PDB entry 8ES9 | electron microscopy, 3.25 A resolution | chains F and G of the 11 polymer chains in the assembly

Chain F:
Name: T-cell surface glycoprotein CD3 epsilon chain
Organism: Homo sapiens
Reference sequence: P07766 (CD3E_HUMAN); residue numbers follow UniProt; this construct covers 2-207
Sequence (211 residues; row label = number of the first residue in the row; numbering starts at 0):
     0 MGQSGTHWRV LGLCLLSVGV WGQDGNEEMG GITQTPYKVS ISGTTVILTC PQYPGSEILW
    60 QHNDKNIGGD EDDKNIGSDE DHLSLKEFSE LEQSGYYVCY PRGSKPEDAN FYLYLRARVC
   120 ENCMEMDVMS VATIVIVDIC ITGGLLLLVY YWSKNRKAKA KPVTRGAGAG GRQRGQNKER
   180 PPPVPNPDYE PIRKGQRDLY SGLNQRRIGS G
Unresolved in the structure: 0-32, 157-210
Construct notes: expression tag (0-1, 208-210)
Cystine bridges: Cys49-Cys98, Cys119-Cys122

Chain G:
Name: T-cell surface glycoprotein CD3 gamma chain
Organism: Homo sapiens
Reference sequence: P09693 (CD3G_HUMAN); residues 1-182 here = UniProt positions 1-182
Sequence (185 residues; numbered 1 to 185; the number before each row is that of its first residue):
     1 MEQGKGLAVL ILAIILLQGT LAQSIKGNHL VKVYDYQEDG SVLLTCDAEA KNITWFKDGK
    61 MIGFLTEDKK KWNLGSNAKD PRGMYQCKGS QNKSKPLQVY YRMCQNCIEL NAATISGFLF
   121 AEIVSIFVLA VGVYFIAGQD GVRQSRASDK QTLLPNDQLY QPLKDREDDQ YSHLQGNQLR
   181 RNGSG
Unresolved in the structure: 1-22, 139-185
Construct notes: expression tag (183-185)
Cystine bridges: Cys46-Cys87, Cys104-Cys107
Glycans and other covalent adducts: N-acetylglucosamine (NAG) linked to Asn52, Asn92
Curated features (UniProtKB/Swiss-Prot):
  - motif: Leu153, Leu154 (Di-leucine motif)
  - modified residue (Phosphoserine): Ser145, Ser148
  - glycosylation (N-linked (GlcNAc...) asparagine): Asn52, Asn92
  - mutagenesis: Leu153 (L153A: Abolishes lysosomal targeting; L153I: Diminished but persistent lysosomal targeting), Leu154 (L154A: Abolishes lysosomal targeting; L154A: Diminished but persistent lysosomal targeting; L154I: No effect), Tyr160 (Y160A: Abolishes lysosomal targeting), Leu163 (L163A: Abolishes lysosomal targeting)

How chain F and chain G interact:
Residue-residue contacts (59):
  Pro35(F) - Met84(G)  hydrophobic
  Pro35(F) - Gln98(G)
  Tyr36(F) - Gln98(G)  hydrogen bond (backbone-side chain)
  Val38(F) - Tyr100(G)
  Ile40(F) - Arg102(G)
  Asp63(F) - Gln23(G)
  Tyr95(F) - Lys32(G)
  Tyr95(F) - Val33(G)  hydrogen bond (side chain-backbone)
  Glu106(F) - Ser24(G)
  Glu106(F) - Lys26(G)  salt bridge
  Glu106(F) - His29(G)
  Glu106(F) - Lys95(G)
  Ala108(F) - His29(G)  hydrogen bond (backbone-side chain)
  Asn109(F) - Pro96(G)
  Phe110(F) - Met84(G)  hydrophobic
  Phe110(F) - Pro96(G)  hydrophobic
  Tyr111(F) - Gln23(G)  hydrogen bond (side chain-backbone)
  Tyr111(F) - His29(G)  hydrogen bond
  Tyr111(F) - Lys32(G)
  Tyr111(F) - Leu97(G)  hydrophobic
  Tyr111(F) - Gln98(G)  hydrogen bond (backbone-backbone)
  Leu112(F) - Gln98(G)
  Leu112(F) - Tyr100(G)  hydrophobic
  Tyr113(F) - Val33(G)  hydrophobic
  Tyr113(F) - Asp35(G)  hydrogen bond
  Tyr113(F) - Gln98(G)  hydrogen bond (backbone-backbone)
  Tyr113(F) - Tyr100(G)  hydrogen bond (backbone-backbone)
  Tyr113(F) - Tyr101(G)
  Leu114(F) - Tyr100(G)  hydrophobic
  Arg115(F) - Asp35(G)  salt bridge
  Arg115(F) - Tyr36(G)
  Arg115(F) - Asn77(G)
  Arg115(F) - Tyr100(G)
  Arg115(F) - Tyr101(G)
  Arg115(F) - Arg102(G)  hydrogen bond (backbone-backbone)
  Arg115(F) - Met103(G)
  Ala116(F) - Arg102(G)
  Arg117(F) - Arg102(G)  hydrogen bond (backbone-side chain)
  Arg117(F) - Met103(G)
  Arg117(F) - Cys104(G)
  Asn121(F) - Ile108(G)
  Asn121(F) - Glu109(G)
  Asn121(F) - Leu110(G)  hydrogen bond (backbone-backbone)
  Cys122(F) - Ile108(G)
  Cys122(F) - Glu109(G)
  Cys122(F) - Leu110(G)
  Met123(F) - Cys107(G)
  Met123(F) - Ile108(G)  hydrogen bond (backbone-backbone)
  Met123(F) - Leu110(G)
  Glu124(F) - Asn106(G)
  Met125(F) - Asn106(G)  hydrogen bond (backbone-side chain)
  Thr141(F) - Ile126(G)
  Leu144(F) - Ile126(G)  hydrophobic
  Leu145(F) - Val133(G)  hydrophobic
  Val148(F) - Val133(G)  hydrophobic
  Ser152(F) - Tyr134(G)
  Ser152(F) - Ala137(G)
  Arg155(F) - Tyr134(G)
  Lys156(F) - Ala137(G)
Other interface residues (no listed pair), chain F (38 interface residues in all): Gln33, Asn62, Glu89, Asp107, Val118, Cys119, Tyr149, Trp151, Lys153
Other interface residues (no listed pair), chain G (33 interface residues in all): Gly27, Val99, Leu129, Ala130, Ile136

Summary:
The interface between chain F and chain G involves 38 residues on one side and 33 on the other, with 14
hydrogen bonds and 2 salt bridges. Polar contacts include Glu106(F)-Lys26(G), Arg115(F)-Asp35(G) and
Tyr36(F)-Gln98(G). UniProt lists 4 mutagenesis sites on chain G.
Here chain F is T-cell surface glycoprotein CD3 epsilon chain and chain G is T-cell surface glycoprotein CD3
gamma chain, both from Homo sapiens. Entry 8ES9 (CryoEM structure of PN45428 TCR-CD3 in complex with HLA-A2
MAGEA4) was determined by electron microscopy, deposited together with 8ES7, 8ES8, 8ESA and 8ESB.
